8Q63 - chains B and A of the 5 polymer chains in the assembly; structure by electron microscopy, 3.68 A resolution.

Chain B:
Molecule: Mitochondrial transcription factor 1
Organism: Saccharomyces cerevisiae S288C
Notes: EC 2.1.1.-
Reference sequence: P14908 (MTF1_YEAST); residues 2-341 here = UniProt positions 2-341
Amino-acid sequence (354 residues; row label = number of the first residue in the row; numbers below 1 keep their minus sign (Met-12 is residue -12)):
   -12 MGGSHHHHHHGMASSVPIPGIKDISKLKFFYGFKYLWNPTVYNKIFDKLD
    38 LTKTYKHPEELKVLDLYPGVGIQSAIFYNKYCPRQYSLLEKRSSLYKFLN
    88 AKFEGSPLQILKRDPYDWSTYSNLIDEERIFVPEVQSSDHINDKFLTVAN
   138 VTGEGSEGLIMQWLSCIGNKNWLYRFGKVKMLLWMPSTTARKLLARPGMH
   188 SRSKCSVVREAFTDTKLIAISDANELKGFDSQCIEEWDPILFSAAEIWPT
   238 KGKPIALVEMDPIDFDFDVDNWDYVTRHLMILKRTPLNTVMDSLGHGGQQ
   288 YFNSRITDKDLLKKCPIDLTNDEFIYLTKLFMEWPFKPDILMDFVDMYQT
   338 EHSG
Disordered / not traced: -12 to 1, 331-341
Differences from the reference sequence: initiating methionine (-12); expression tag (-11 to 1)
Swiss-Prot annotation at these positions:
  - binding site (S-adenosyl-L-methionine): Leu23, Glu77, Asp101, Asn137
What the authors report for this chain:
  - mutagenesis - F16A/Y18A, D101A (approximately 30%), Y103A (about 100-fold): decreased catalytic activity

Chain A:
Molecule: DNA-directed RNA polymerase, mitochondrial
Organism: Saccharomyces cerevisiae S288C
Notes: EC 2.7.7.6
Reference sequence: P13433 (RPOM_YEAST); numbering as in UniProt (aligned over 100-1351)
Amino-acid sequence (1262 residues; numbered 90 to 1351; the number before each row is that of its first residue):
    90 GAMGSGIQRPSAVTSMTRTRDVMQLWSLLEACLQSNLMKRAFSILESLYL
   140 VPEHKQRFIEDYNMYLNSFSKNDPNFPILKMNEKLTNDLETSFKDVNYND
   190 KTLAIMIHHALNFHSTTSSMLLKPIISAYLKMSVNGIREIFSCLDILTIS
   240 DLNILMNDLKVITPSQLPNSVRPILESLTLSPTPVNNIENEEGLNKVEAE
   290 NDSKLHKASNASSDSIKKPSLDPLREVSFHGSTEVLSKDAEKLIAVDTIG
   340 MRVIRHTLLGLSLTPEQKEQISKFKFDANDNVLKMKPTKNDDNNNSINFF
   390 EIYNSLPTLEEKKAFESALNIFNQDRQKVLENRATEAARERWKHDFEEAK
   440 ARGDISIEKNLNVKLWKWYNEMLPLVKEEINHCRSLLSEKLSDKKGLNKV
   490 DTNRLGYGPYLTLIDPGKMCVITILELLKLNSTGGVIEGMRTARAVISVG
   540 KAIEMEFRSEQVLKSESQAFRDVNKKSPEFKKLVQNAKSVFRSSQIEQSK
   590 ILWPQSIRARIGSVLISMLIQVAKVSVQGVDPVTKAKVHGEAPAFAHGYQ
   640 YHNGSKLGVLKIHKTLIRQLNGERLIASVQPQLLPMLVEPKPWVNWRSGG
   690 YHYTQSTLLRTKDSPEQVAYLKAASDNGDIDRVYDGLNVLGRTPWTVNRK
   740 VFDVVSQVWNKGEGFLDIPGAQDEMVLPPAPPKNSDPSILRAWKLQVKTI
   790 ANKFSSDRSNRCDTNYKLEIARAFLGEKLYFPHNLDFRGRAYPLSPHFNH
   840 LGNDMSRGLLIFWHGKKLGPSGLKWLKIHLSNLFGFDKLPLKDRVAFTES
   890 HLQDIKDSAENPLTGDRWWTTADKPWQALATCFELNEVMKMDNPEEFISH
   940 QPVHQDGTCNGLQHYAALGGDVEGATQVNLVPSDKPQDVYAHVARLVQKR
   990 LEIAAEKGDENAKILKDKITRKVVKQTVMTNVYGVTYVGATFQIAKQLSP
  1040 IFDDRKESLDFSKYLTKHVFSAIRELFHSAHLIQDWLGESAKRISKSIRL
  1090 DVDEKSFKNGNKPDFMSSVIWTTPLGLPIVQPYREESKKQVETNLQTVFI
  1140 SDPFAVNPVNARRQKAGLPPNFIHSLDASHMLLSAAECGKQGLDFASVHD
  1190 SYWTHASDIDTMNVVLREQFIKLHEVDLVLRLKEEFDQRYKNYVKIGKLK
  1240 RSTDLAQKIIRIRKDLSRKLGRSTTLADEIYFEKKRQELLNSPLIEDRNV
  1290 GEKMVTTVSLFEDITDLDALELENGGDENSGMSVLLPLRLPEIPPKGDFD
  1340 VTVLRNSQYFFS
Disordered / not traced: 90-385, 524-526, 554-588, 772-775, 1311-1319
Differences from the reference sequence: expression tag (90-99)

Interface between chain B and chain A:
Contacting residue pairs - 19 pairs, chain B then chain A:
  His265(B) with Tyr638(A)
  Ile268(B) with Tyr638(A), hydrophobic; Tyr640(A); Lys645(A)
  Ser280(B) with His636(A)
  His283(B) with Pro632(A), hydrogen bond (side chain-backbone); Ala633(A); Ala635(A); His652(A)
  Gly284(B) with Pro632(A)
  Glu320(B) with Asp620(A)
  Pro322(B) with Val619(A); Asp620(A)
  Phe323(B) with Val627(A), hydrophobic
  Met329(B) with Ser521(A); Thr522(A); Gly523(A)
  Asp330(B) with Gly523(A); Gln639(A), hydrogen bond (backbone-side chain)
Other interface residues (no listed pair), chain B (15 interface residues in all): Arg264, Leu269, Asp279, Gly282, Met319
Other interface residues (no listed pair), chain A (23 interface residues in all): Glu527, Val616, Gly618, Pro621, Ala631, Phe634, Gly637, Ile651

In short:
Chain B and chain A form an interface of 15 and 23 residues respectively; the contacts include 2 hydrogen
bonds. Polar contacts include His283(B)-Pro632(A) and Asp330(B)-Gln639(A). Curated annotation (UniProt) lists
4 S-adenosyl-L-methionine-binding residues on chain B. From the paper: F16A/Y18A, D101A and Y103A of chain B
reduce catalytic activity.
Here chain B is Mitochondrial transcription factor 1 and chain A is DNA-directed RNA polymerase,
mitochondrial, both from Saccharomyces cerevisiae S288C. Entry 8Q63 (Cryo-EM structure of IC8', a second state
of yeast mitochondrial RNA polymerase transcription initiation complex with ...) was determined by electron
microscopy, deposited together with 8AP1, 8ATT, 8ATV, 8ATW, 8C5S and 8C5U.
